6TB4 - chains G and I of the 13 polymer chains in the assembly; structure by electron microscopy, 3.80 A resolution.

# Chain G
Protein: Subunit (90 kDa) of TFIID and SAGA complexes
From: Komagataella phaffii (strain GS115 / ATCC 20864)
UniProtKB: C4R4L4 (C4R4L4_KOMPG); residues 1-722 here = UniProt positions 1-722
Sequence (722 residues; row label = number of the first residue in the row):
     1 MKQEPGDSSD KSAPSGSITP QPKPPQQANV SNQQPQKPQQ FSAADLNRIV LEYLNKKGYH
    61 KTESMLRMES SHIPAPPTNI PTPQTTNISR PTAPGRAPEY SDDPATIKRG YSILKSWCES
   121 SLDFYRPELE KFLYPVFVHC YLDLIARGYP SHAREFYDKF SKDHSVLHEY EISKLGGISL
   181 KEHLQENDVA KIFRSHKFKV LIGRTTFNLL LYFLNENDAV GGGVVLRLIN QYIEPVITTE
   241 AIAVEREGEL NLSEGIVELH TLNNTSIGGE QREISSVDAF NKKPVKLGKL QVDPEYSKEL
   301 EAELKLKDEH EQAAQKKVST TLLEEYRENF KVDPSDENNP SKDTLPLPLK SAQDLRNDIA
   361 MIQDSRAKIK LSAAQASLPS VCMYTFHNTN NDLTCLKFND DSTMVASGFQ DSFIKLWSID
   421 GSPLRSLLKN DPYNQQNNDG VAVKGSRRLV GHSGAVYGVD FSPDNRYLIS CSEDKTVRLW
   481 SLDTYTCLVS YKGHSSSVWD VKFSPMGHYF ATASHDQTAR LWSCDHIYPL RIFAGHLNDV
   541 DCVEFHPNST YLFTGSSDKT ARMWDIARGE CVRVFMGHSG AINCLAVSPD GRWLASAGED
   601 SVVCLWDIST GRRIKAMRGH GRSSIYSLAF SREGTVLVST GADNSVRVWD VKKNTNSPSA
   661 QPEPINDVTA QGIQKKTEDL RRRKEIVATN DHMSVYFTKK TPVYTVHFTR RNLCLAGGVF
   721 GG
Disordered / not traced: 1-42, 97-103, 236-351, 433-443, 664-687

# Chain I
Protein: Subunit (17 kDa) of TFIID and SAGA complexes, involved in RNA polymerase II transcription initiation
From: Komagataella phaffii (strain GS115 / ATCC 20864)
UniProtKB: C4QZS5 (C4QZS5_KOMPG); residue numbers follow UniProt; this construct covers 1-153
Sequence (153 residues; each row starts with the number of its first residue):
     1 MTNEQAAIPR DVRLLHLIFA TQNIYSYQDH VPLQLMDFAY RYTTGTLQDA TIYSDHAHAS
    61 GSHISNAGNA GTNAQLTTED IRLAIAARTN YQFKPVPPKE LLLELAAERN KKPLPAVIPT
   121 WGIRLPPEKY CLTGKDWVLE DEEEAVSYKK RKT
Disordered / not traced: 1-11, 60-64, 140-153

# Chain G / chain I interface
Residue-residue contacts - 43 pairs, chain G then chain I:
  Pro-91(G) / Ile-118(I)
  Pro-91(G) / Trp-121(I)
  Ala-93(G) / Ala-116(I)  hydrophobic
  Ser-462(G) / Ile-123(I)
  Asp-464(G) / Gly-122(I)
  Asp-464(G) / Ile-123(I)
  Tyr-467(G) / Ile-123(I)  hydrophobic
  Thr-486(G) / Gly-134(I)
  Cys-487(G) / Gly-134(I)
  Leu-488(G) / Leu-125(I)  hydrophobic
  Leu-488(G) / Cys-131(I)  hydrogen bond (backbone-side chain)
  Leu-488(G) / Leu-132(I)  hydrogen bond (backbone-backbone)
  Val-489(G) / Pro-126(I)  hydrophobic
  His-508(G) / Pro-119(I)
  His-508(G) / Gly-122(I)
  Tyr-509(G) / Leu-114(I)  hydrophobic
  Tyr-509(G) / Pro-115(I)
  Gln-517(G) / Pro-97(I)
  Thr-518(G) / Leu-102(I)
  Cys-524(G) / Arg-124(I)
  Cys-524(G) / Pro-126(I)
  Asp-525(G) / Arg-124(I)  hydrogen bond (backbone-backbone)
  Asp-525(G) / Leu-125(I)
  Asp-525(G) / Pro-126(I)
  Ile-527(G) / Pro-126(I)  hydrophobic
  Ile-527(G) / Tyr-130(I)  hydrophobic
  Pro-529(G) / Arg-109(I)  hydrogen bond (backbone-side chain)
  Leu-530(G) / Arg-109(I)
  Arg-531(G) / Arg-109(I)
  Arg-531(G) / Asn-110(I)
  Arg-531(G) / Lys-111(I)
  Arg-531(G) / Lys-112(I)  hydrogen bond (side chain-backbone)
  Arg-531(G) / Pro-113(I)
  Arg-531(G) / Leu-114(I)
  Ile-532(G) / Ala-106(I)
  Ile-532(G) / Asn-110(I)  hydrogen bond (backbone-side chain)
  Ala-534(G) / Leu-102(I)  hydrophobic
  Ala-534(G) / Leu-103(I)
  Gly-535(G) / Lys-99(I)  hydrogen bond (backbone-side chain)
  His-536(G) / Lys-99(I)
  Leu-537(G) / Pro-97(I)
  Leu-537(G) / Lys-99(I)
  Gly-569(G) / Asn-110(I)
Also at the interface, not in a pair above, chain G (34 interface residues in all): Arg-90, Thr-92, Pro-94, Tyr-491, His-515, Asp-516, His-526, Ala-567, Arg-568
Also at the interface, not in a pair above, chain I (30 interface residues in all): Lys-94, Pro-98, Val-117, Thr-120, Thr-133

# Overview
34 residues of chain G and 30 residues of chain I are in contact, with 7 hydrogen bonds. Polar contacts
include Leu-488(G)/Cys-131(I), Pro-529(G)/Arg-109(I) and Arg-531(G)/Lys-112(I).
Here chain G is Subunit (90 kDa) of TFIID and SAGA complexes and chain I is Subunit (17 kDa) of TFIID and SAGA
complexes, involved in RNA polymerase II transcription initiation, both from Komagataella phaffii (strain
GS115 / ATCC 20864). Entry 6TB4 (Structure of SAGA bound to TBP) was determined by electron microscopy.
